7QCK - chain A; structure by X-ray diffraction, 1.92 A resolution.

[Chain A]
Protein: Papain-like protease nsp3
Organism: Severe acute respiratory syndrome coronavirus 2
Notes: EC 3.4.19.12, 3.4.22.-
Reference sequence: P0DTC1 (R1A_SARS2); residues 1-315 here correspond to UniProt positions 1564-1878 (UniProt number = residue number + 1563)
Sequence (315 residues; each row starts with the number of its first residue):
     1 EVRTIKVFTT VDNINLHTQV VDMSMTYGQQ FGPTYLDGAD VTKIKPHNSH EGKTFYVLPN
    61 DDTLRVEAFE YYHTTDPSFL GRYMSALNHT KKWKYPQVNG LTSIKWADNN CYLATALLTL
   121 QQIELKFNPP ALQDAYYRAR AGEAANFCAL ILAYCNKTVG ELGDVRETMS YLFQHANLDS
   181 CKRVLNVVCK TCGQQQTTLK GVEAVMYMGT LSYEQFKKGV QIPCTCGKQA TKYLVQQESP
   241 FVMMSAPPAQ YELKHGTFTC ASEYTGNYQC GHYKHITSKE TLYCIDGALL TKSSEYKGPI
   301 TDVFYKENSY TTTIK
Modified positions: Cys111 (S-hydroxycysteine; CSO)
Bound ions: Zn2+: Cys189, Cys192, Cys224, Cys226
Ligand contacts: A7L (N-(2,5-dihydroxybenzylidene)-thiosemicarbazone): Pro59, Arg65, Ala68, Phe69, Tyr72, Thr74, Thr75, Asp76, Pro77, Ser78, Phe79, Leu80
What the authors report for this chain:
  - binding site for A7L: Pro59, Arg65, Thr75, Asp76, Pro77, Leu80
  - catalytic residues: Cys111, His272, Asp286 (citing earlier work)

[Summary]
Ligands of chain A: compound A7L. Cys189, Cys192, Cys224 and Cys226 coordinate Zn2+. The paper reports
catalytic residues Cys111, His272 and Asp286; a binding site for A7L at Pro59, Arg65 and Thr75 among others.
Chain A is Papain-like protease nsp3 (Severe acute respiratory syndrome coronavirus 2); the structure,
Structure of SARS-CoV-2 Papain-like Protease bound to N-(2,5-dihydroxybenzylidene)-thiosemicarbazone, was
determined by X-ray diffraction together with 7QCG, 7QCH, 7QCI, 7QCJ and 7QCM from the same study.
